PDB entry 3Q79 | X-ray diffraction, 2.51 A resolution | chains B and P of the 3 polymer chains in the assembly

== Chain B ==
Molecule: Farnesyltransferase beta subunit
Organism: Cryptococcus neoformans
Chain sequence (520 residues; row label = number of the first residue in the row):
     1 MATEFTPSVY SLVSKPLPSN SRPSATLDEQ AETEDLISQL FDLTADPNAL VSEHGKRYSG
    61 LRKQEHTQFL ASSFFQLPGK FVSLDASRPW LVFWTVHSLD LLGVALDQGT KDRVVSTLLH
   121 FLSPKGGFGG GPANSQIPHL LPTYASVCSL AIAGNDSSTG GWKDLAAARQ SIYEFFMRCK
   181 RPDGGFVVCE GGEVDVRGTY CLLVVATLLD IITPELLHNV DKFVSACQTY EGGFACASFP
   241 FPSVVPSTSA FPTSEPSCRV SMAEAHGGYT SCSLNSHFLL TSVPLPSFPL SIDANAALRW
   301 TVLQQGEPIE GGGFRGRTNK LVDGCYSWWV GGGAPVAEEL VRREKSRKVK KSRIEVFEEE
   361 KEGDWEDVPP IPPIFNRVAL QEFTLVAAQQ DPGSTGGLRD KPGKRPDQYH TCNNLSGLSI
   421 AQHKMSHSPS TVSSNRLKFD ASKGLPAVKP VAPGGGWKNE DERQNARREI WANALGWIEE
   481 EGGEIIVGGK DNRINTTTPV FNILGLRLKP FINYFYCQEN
Unresolved in the structure: 1-3, 51-52, 73, 243-254, 350-370, 520
Bound ions: Zn2+: Asp323, Cys325, His410 (shared with Cys2006(P) of chain P)
Small-molecule neighbours:
  - 3CX ((2S)-3-(cyclohexylamino)-2-hydroxypropane-1-sulfonic acid), molecule 1: Tyr58, Gly489, Lys490, Asp491
  - 3CX, molecule 2: Leu61, Arg62, Lys63, Gln64, Glu65
  - 3CX, molecule 3: Ser123, Pro124, Lys125, Ala133, Asn134, Ser135, Gln136, Ile137
  - farnesyl (FAR): Trp90, Leu141, Arg197, Tyr200, Cys201, His266, Gly268, Tyr269, Cys272, Asp323, Cys325, Tyr326, Trp329, Tyr409

== Chain P ==
Molecule: isoprenylated product
Chain sequence (11 residues; each row starts with the number of its first residue):
  1999 DDPTASACNI Q
Unresolved in the structure: 1999-2000
Bound ions: Zn2+: Cys2006 (shared with Asp323(B), Cys325(B), His410(B) of chain B)
Small-molecule neighbours: farnesyl (FAR): Ala2005, Cys2006, Asn2007, Ile2008

== Chain B / chain P interface ==
Contacting residue pairs (22; chain B residue first):
  Ala86(B) - Gln2009(P)
  Ser87(B) - Gln2009(P)  hydrogen bond
  Trp90(B) - Gln2009(P)
  Trp94(B) - Ile2008(P)  hydrophobic
  Leu141(B) - Ile2008(P)
  Leu141(B) - Gln2009(P)
  Pro142(B) - Gln2009(P)
  Arg197(B) - Ile2008(P)  hydrogen bond (side chain-backbone)
  Arg197(B) - Gln2009(P)
  Asp323(B) - Cys2006(P)  hydrogen bond
  Cys325(B) - Cys2006(P)  hydrophobic
  Asp400(B) - Ser2004(P)  hydrogen bond
  Gly403(B) - Pro2001(P)
  Gly403(B) - Thr2002(P)  hydrogen bond (backbone-backbone)
  Lys404(B) - Thr2002(P)
  Lys404(B) - Ala2003(P)
  Arg405(B) - Pro2001(P)  hydrogen bond (side chain-backbone)
  Arg405(B) - Thr2002(P)  hydrogen bond (backbone-backbone)
  Tyr409(B) - Cys2006(P)  hydrophobic
  Tyr409(B) - Ile2008(P)  hydrophobic
  His410(B) - Ser2004(P)
  His410(B) - Cys2006(P)  hydrogen bond
Other interface residues (no listed pair), chain B (17 interface residues in all): His139, Asp407

== In short ==
The interface between chain B and chain P involves 17 residues on one side and 7 on the other; the contacts
include 8 hydrogen bonds. Polar contacts include Ser87(B)-Gln2009(P), Arg197(B)-Ile2008(P) and
Asp323(B)-Cys2006(P). Farnesyl is bound between chain B and chain P.
Here chain B is Farnesyltransferase beta subunit (Cryptococcus neoformans) and chain P is isoprenylated
product. Entry 3Q79 (Cryptococcus neoformans protein farnesyltransferase in complex with farnesyl-DDPTASACNIQ
product) was determined by X-ray diffraction together with 3Q73, 3Q75, 3Q78, 3Q7A, 3Q7F, 3SFX and 3SFY from
the same study.
